Entry 7D7D (electron microscopy, 4.50 A resolution (low resolution: residue-level contacts below are approximate; hydrogen-bond / salt-bridge calls are withheld)); this record covers chains A and C of the 12 polymer chains in the assembly.

== Chain A ==
Protein: DNA-directed RNA polymerase subunit alpha
From: Escherichia coli
Notes: EC 2.7.7.6
UniProtKB: U9ZUN7 (U9ZUN7_ECOLX); residue numbers follow UniProt; this construct covers 1-329
Sequence (329 residues; numbered 1 to 329; the number before each row is that of its first residue):
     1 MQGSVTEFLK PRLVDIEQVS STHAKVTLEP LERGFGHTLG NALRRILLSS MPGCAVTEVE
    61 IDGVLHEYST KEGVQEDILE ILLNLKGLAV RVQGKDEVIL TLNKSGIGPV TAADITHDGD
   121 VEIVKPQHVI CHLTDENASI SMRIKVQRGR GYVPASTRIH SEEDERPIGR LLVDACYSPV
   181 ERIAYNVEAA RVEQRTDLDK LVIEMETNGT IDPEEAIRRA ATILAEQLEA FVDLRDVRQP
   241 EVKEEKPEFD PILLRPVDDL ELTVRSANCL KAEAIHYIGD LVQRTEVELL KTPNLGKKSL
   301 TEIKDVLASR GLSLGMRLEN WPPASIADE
Disordered / not traced: 1-7, 160-165, 233-329

== Chain C ==
Protein: DNA-directed RNA polymerase subunit beta
From: Escherichia coli 1-392-07_S4_C3
Notes: EC 2.7.7.6
UniProtKB: A0A080FHH4 (A0A080FHH4_ECOLX); numbering as in UniProt (aligned over 1-1342)
Sequence (1342 residues; numbered 1 to 1342; the number before each row is that of its first residue):
     1 MVYSYTEKKR IRKDFGKRPQ VLDVPYLLSI QLDSFQKFIE QDPEGQYGLE AAFRSVFPIQ
    61 SYSGNSELQY VSYRLGEPVF DVQECQIRGV TYSAPLRVKL RLVIYEREAP EGTVKDIKEQ
   121 EVYMGEIPLM TDNGTFVING TERVIVSQLH RSPGVFFDSD KGKTHSSGKV LYNARIIPYR
   181 GSWLDFEFDP KDNLFVRIDR RRKLPATIIL RALNYTTEQI LDLFFEKVIF EIRDNKLQME
   241 LVPERLRGET ASFDIEANGK VYVEKGRRIT ARHIRQLEKD DVKLIEVPVE YIAGKVVAKD
   301 YIDESTGELI CAANMELSLD LLAKLSQSGH KRIETLFTND LDHGPYISET LRVDPTNDRL
   361 SALVEIYRMM RPGEPPTREA AESLFENLFF SEDRYDLSAV GRMKFNRSLL REEIEGSGIL
   421 SKDDIIDVMK KLIDIRNGKG EVDDIDHLGN RRIRSVGEMA ENQFRVGLVR VERAVKERLS
   481 LGDLDTLMPQ DMINAKPISA AVKEFFGSSQ LSQFMDQNNP LSEITHKRRI SALGPGGLTR
   541 ERAGFEVRDV HPTHYGRVCP IETPEGPNIG LINSLSVYAQ TNEYGFLETP YRKVTDGVVT
   601 DEIHYLSAIE EGNYVIAQAN SNLDEEGHFV EDLVTCRSKG ESSLFSRDQV DYMDVSTQQV
   661 VSVGASLIPF LEHDDANRAL MGANMQRQAV PTLRADKPLV GTGMERAVAV DSGVTAVAKR
   721 GGVVQYVDAS RIVIKVNEDE MYPGEAGIDI YNLTKYTRSN QNTCINQMPC VSLGEPVERG
   781 DVLADGPSTD LGELALGQNM RVAFMPWNGY NFEDSILVSE RVVQEDRFTT IHIQELACVS
   841 RDTKLGPEEI TADIPNVGEA ALSKLDESGI VYIGAEVTGG DILVGKVTPK GETQLTPEEK
   901 LLRAIFGEKA SDVKDSSLRV PNGVSGTVID VQVFTRDGVE KDKRALEIEE MQLKQAKKDL
   961 SEELQILEAG LFSRIRAVLV AGGVEAEKLD KLPRDRWLEL GLTDEEKQNQ LEQLAEQYDE
  1021 LKHEFEKKLE AKRRKITQGD DLAPGVLKIV KVYLAVKRRI QPGDKMAGRH GNKGVISKIN
  1081 PIEDMPYDEN GTPVDIVLNP LGVPSRMNIG QILETHLGMA AKGIGDKINA MLKQQQEVAK
  1141 LREFIQRAYD LGADVRQKVD LSTFSDEEVM RLAENLRKGM PIATPVFDGA KEAEIKELLK
  1201 LGDLPTSGQI RLYDGRTGEQ FERPVTVGYM YMLKLNHLVD DKMHARSTGS YSLVTQQPLG
  1261 GKAQFGGQRF GEMEVWALEA YGAAYTLQEM LTVKSDDVNG RTKMYKNIVD GNHQMEPGMP
  1321 ESFNVLLKEI RSLGINIELE DE
Disordered / not traced: 1, 1342

== Interface between chain A and chain C ==
Residue-residue contacts - 37 pairs, chain A then chain C:
  R44(A) with E1083(C); Y1087(C); G1091(C)
  R45(A) with D1084(C); G1215(C); R1216(C)
  L65(A) with I873(C)
  H66(A) with I873(C); I929(C)
  Y68(A) with Y756(C); I831(C); T927(C); I929(C)
  T70(A) with A729(C); S730(C); K755(C)
  E72(A) with D728(C); K958(C)
  G73(A) with D728(C)
  V74(A) with D728(C); A729(C)
  Q75(A) with A729(C); V771(C)
  E76(A) with A729(C)
  D77(A) with Y756(C)
  L83(A) with R694(C)
  T134(A) with Y726(C); V727(C); L773(C)
  Y152(A) with V823(C); Q824(C); D826(C)
  D174(A) with R1059(C)
  R182(A) with T1092(C)
  I183(A) with G1091(C)
  A184(A) with E1089(C)
  Y185(A) with Y1087(C)
Interface residues without a listed pair, chain A (26 interface residues in all): H37, N41, L48, K71, L79, K86
Interface residues without a listed pair, chain C (34 interface residues in all): G874, V928, A1055, I1082, N1090, T1217, G1218

== In short ==
The interface between chain A and chain C involves 26 residues on one side and 34 on the other.
Chain A is DNA-directed RNA polymerase subunit alpha (Escherichia coli) and chain C is DNA-directed RNA
polymerase subunit beta (Escherichia coli 1-392-07_S4_C3); the structure, CryoEM structure of gp45-dependent
transcription activation complex, was determined by electron microscopy, deposited together with 7D7C.
